Entry 7UT1 (electron microscopy, 3.80 A resolution); this record covers chains a and l of the 28 polymer chains in the assembly.

== Chain a ==
Protein: Integrase
Source organism: Mouse mammary tumor virus
Reference sequence: O56220 (O56220_MMTV); residues 1-319 here correspond to UniProt positions 1437-1755 (UniProt number = residue number + 1436)
Amino-acid sequence (319 residues; row label = number of the first residue in the row):
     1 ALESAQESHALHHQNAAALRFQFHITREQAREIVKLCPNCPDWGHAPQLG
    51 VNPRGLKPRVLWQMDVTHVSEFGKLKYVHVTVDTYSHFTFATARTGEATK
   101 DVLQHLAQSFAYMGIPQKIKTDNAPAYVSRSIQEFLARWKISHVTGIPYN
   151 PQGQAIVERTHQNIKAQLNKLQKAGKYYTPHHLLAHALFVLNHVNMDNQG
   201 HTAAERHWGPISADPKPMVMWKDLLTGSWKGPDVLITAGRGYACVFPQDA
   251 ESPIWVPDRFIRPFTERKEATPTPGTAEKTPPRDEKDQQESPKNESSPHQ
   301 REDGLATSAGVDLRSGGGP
Disordered / not traced: 265-319
Construct notes: engineered mutation Ser-252 (Thr1688 in O56220)
Bound ions: Zn2+: His-9, His-13, Cys-37, Cys-40
From the paper describing this entry:
  - mutagenesis - R27A/R31A: abolished catalytic activity
  - mutagenesis - R159E, W255A: abolished catalytic activity on strand transfer
  - mutagenesis - P125T, Y149G, D223A, D223R: decreased catalytic activity on c.i.
  - mutagenesis - D223A (30- to 40-fold), D223R (30- to 40-fold): increased catalytic activity on h.s. integration
  - mutagenesis - P125D, P125T, Y149G, D223R, W255A: decreased catalytic activity (3'-processing)
  - mutagenesis - R159E: abolished catalytic activity (3'-processing)

== Chain l ==
Molecule: vDNA strand (non-transferred)
Sequence (22 nucleotides; numbered 1 to 22; the number before each row is that of its first residue):
     1 AATGCCGCAGTCGGCCGACCTG

== How chain a and chain l interact ==
Pairs across the interface (12; chain a residue first):
  Asn-15(a) with DC8(l), hydrogen bond to the phosphate
  Arg-27(a) with DT11(l), hydrogen bond to the base
  Arg-31(a) with DA9(l), base contact; DG10(l), base contact; DT11(l), base contact
  Val-34(a) with DA9(l), phosphate contact
  Lys-35(a) with DG10(l), salt bridge to the phosphate
  Trp-43(a) with DC8(l), hydrogen bond to the base; DA9(l), phosphate contact; DG10(l), sugar contact
  His-45(a) with DG7(l), hydrogen bond to the base
  Arg-262(a) with DC12(l), salt bridge to the phosphate
Interface residues without a listed pair, chain a (10 interface residues in all): Lys-222, Arg-259

== Summary ==
10 residues of chain a face 6 of chain l across their interface; the contacts include 4 hydrogen bonds and 2
salt bridges. Polar pairs include Arg-27(a)/DT11(l), Trp-43(a)/DC8(l) and His-45(a)/DG7(l). The paper reports
that P125D, P125T and Y149G of chain a, among others, reduce catalytic activity (3'-processing); P125T, Y149G
and D223A of chain a, among others, reduce catalytic activity on c.i.; 8 substitutions were tested in all.
Chain a is Integrase (Mouse mammary tumor virus) and chain l is vDNA strand (non-transferred); the structure,
Higher-order assembly of multiple MMTV strand transfer complex intasomes, was determined by electron
microscopy (same publication as 7USF).
